Entry 1AOI (X-ray diffraction, 2.80 A resolution); this record covers chains I and B of the 10 polymer chains in the assembly.

[Chain I]
Molecule: Palindromic 146 bp DNA repeat 8/9 from human x-chromosome alpha satellite DNA
Sequence (146 nucleotides; each row starts with the number of its first residue):
     1 ATCAATATCC ACCTGCAGAT TCTACCAAAA GTGTATTTGG AAACTGCTCC ATCAAAAGGC
    61 ATGTTCAGCT GAATTCAGCT GAACATGCCT TTTGATGGAG CAGTTTCCAA ATACACTTTT
   121 GGTAGAATCT GCAGGTGGAT ATTGAT

[Chain B]
Name: Histone H4
Source organism: Xenopus laevis
Notes: fragment: histone h4
UniProtKB: P62799 (H4_XENLA); residues 16-102 here correspond to UniProt positions 17-103 (UniProt number = residue number + 1)
Sequence (87 residues; numbered 16 to 102; the number before each row is that of its first residue):
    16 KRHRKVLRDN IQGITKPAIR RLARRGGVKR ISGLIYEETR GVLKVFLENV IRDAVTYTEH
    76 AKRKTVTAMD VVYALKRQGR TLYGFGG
Disordered / not traced: 16-19
Curated features (UniProtKB/Swiss-Prot):
  - DNA-binding region: Lys-16 to Lys-20
  - modified residue: Lys-16 (N6-(2-hydroxyisobutyryl)lysine), Lys-20 (N6,N6,N6-trimethyllysine), Lys-31 (N6-(2-hydroxyisobutyryl)lysine), Lys-44 (N6-(2-hydroxyisobutyryl)lysine), Ser-47 (Phosphoserine), Tyr-51 (Phosphotyrosine), Lys-59 (N6-(2-hydroxyisobutyryl)lysine), Lys-77 (N6-(2-hydroxyisobutyryl)lysine), Lys-79 (N6-(2-hydroxyisobutyryl)lysine), Tyr-88 (Phosphotyrosine), Lys-91 (N6-(2-hydroxyisobutyryl)lysine)
  - cross-link (Glycyl lysine isopeptide (Lys-Gly)): Lys-31 (interchain with G-Cter in UFM1), Lys-91 (interchain with G-Cter in ubiquitin)

[Interface between chain I and chain B]
Contacting residue pairs (9):
  DA41(I) with Lys-77(B), salt bridge to the phosphate
  DC60(I) with Thr-30(B), phosphate contact; Pro-32(B), phosphate contact; Arg-36(B), salt bridge to the phosphate
  DA61(I) with Lys-20(B), hydrogen bond to the sugar; Arg-23(B), salt bridge to the phosphate; Thr-30(B), phosphate contact; Pro-32(B), phosphate contact
  DC69(I) with Arg-45(B), sugar contact

[In short]
Chain I and chain B form an interface of 4 and 7 residues respectively, with 1 hydrogen bond and 3 salt
bridges. Polar pairs include DA61(I)/Lys-20(B), DA41(I)/Lys-77(B) and DC60(I)/Arg-36(B). Curated annotation
(UniProt) lists a DNA-binding region on chain B.
Here chain I is Palindromic 146 bp DNA repeat 8/9 from human x-chromosome alpha satellite DNA and chain B is
Histone H4 (Xenopus laevis). Entry 1AOI (Complex between nucleosome core particle (h3,h4,h2a,h2b) and 146 bp
long DNA fragment) was determined by X-ray diffraction.
